6MZU - chains GA and GB of the 42 polymer chains in the assembly; structure by electron microscopy, 3.40 A resolution.

[Chain GA (and GB)]
Protein: Microcompartments protein
Organism: Haliangium ochraceum (strain DSM 14365 / JCM 11303 / SMP-2)
Notes: chain GB of this document is another copy of the same molecule, construct and numbering; everything in this record applies to it too
UniProtKB: D0LID5 (D0LID5_HALO1); residue numbers follow UniProt; this construct covers 1-99
Chain sequence (99 residues; row label = number of the first residue in the row):
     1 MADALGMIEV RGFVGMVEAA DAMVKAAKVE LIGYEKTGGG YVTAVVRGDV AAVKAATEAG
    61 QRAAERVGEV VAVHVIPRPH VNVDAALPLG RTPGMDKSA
Unresolved in the structure: 1, 94-99
Swiss-Prot annotation at these positions:
  - mutagenesis: Lys28 (K28A: Forms larger hexamer patches, increases hexamer stacking), Arg78 (R78A: Forms smaller hexamer patches)

[Interface between chain GA and chain GB]
Contacting residue pairs (46):
  Arg11(GA) - Tyr41(GB)  hydrogen bond
  Gly12(GA) - Glu9(GB)
  Phe13(GA) - Met7(GB)  hydrophobic
  Phe13(GA) - Glu9(GB)  hydrogen bond (backbone-side chain)
  Phe13(GA) - Glu35(GB)
  Phe13(GA) - Thr37(GB)
  Phe13(GA) - Thr43(GB)
  Val14(GA) - Met7(GB)  hydrophobic
  Val14(GA) - Glu9(GB)
  Val14(GA) - Thr43(GB)
  Val14(GA) - Ala72(GB)  hydrophobic
  Val14(GA) - His74(GB)
  Met16(GA) - Leu87(GB)  hydrophobic
  Val17(GA) - Leu5(GB)  hydrophobic
  Val17(GA) - Met7(GB)  hydrophobic
  Val17(GA) - Ile76(GB)  hydrophobic
  Val17(GA) - Leu87(GB)  hydrophobic
  Glu18(GA) - His74(GB)  salt bridge
  Glu18(GA) - Ile76(GB)
  Ala20(GA) - Val83(GB)
  Ala20(GA) - Leu87(GB)  hydrophobic
  Asp21(GA) - Ile76(GB)
  Asp21(GA) - Pro79(GB)
  Asp21(GA) - His80(GB)  hydrogen bond (side chain-backbone)
  Asp21(GA) - Val83(GB)
  Val24(GA) - His80(GB)
  Val24(GA) - Asn82(GB)
  Val24(GA) - Val83(GB)  hydrophobic
  Lys25(GA) - Arg78(GB)  hydrogen bond (side chain-backbone)
  Leu31(GA) - Asn82(GB)
  Leu31(GA) - Val83(GB)  hydrophobic
  Leu31(GA) - Ala86(GB)
  Tyr34(GA) - Glu35(GB)
  Tyr34(GA) - Leu87(GB)  hydrophobic
  Tyr34(GA) - Pro88(GB)
  Lys36(GA) - Glu35(GB)  salt bridge
  Lys36(GA) - Lys36(GB)  hydrogen bond (side chain-backbone)
  Lys36(GA) - Thr37(GB)
  Gly39(GA) - Gly38(GB)
  Gly39(GA) - Gly39(GB)
  Gly40(GA) - Thr37(GB)  hydrogen bond (backbone-backbone)
  Gly40(GA) - Gly38(GB)  hydrogen bond (backbone-backbone)
  Gly40(GA) - Tyr41(GB)
  Val42(GA) - Thr37(GB)
  Val67(GA) - Ala72(GB)
  Val67(GA) - His74(GB)
Other interface residues (no listed pair), chain GA (22 interface residues in all): Val29, Ile32, Gly33, Gly38
Other interface residues (no listed pair), chain GB (25 interface residues in all): Ile8, Val45, Val73, Leu89

[In short]
Chain GA and chain GB form an interface of 22 and 25 residues respectively; the contacts include 7 hydrogen
bonds and 2 salt bridges. Polar pairs include Glu18(GA)-His74(GB), Lys36(GA)-Glu35(GB) and
Arg11(GA)-Tyr41(GB). UniProt lists 2 mutagenesis sites on chain GA.
Chain GA and chain GB are both Microcompartments protein (Haliangium ochraceum (strain DSM 14365 / JCM 11303 /
SMP-2)); the structure, Cryo-EM structure of the HO BMC shell: BMC-TD focused structure, closed state, was
determined by electron microscopy together with 6MZV, 6MZX, 6MZY, 6N06, 6N07, 6N09, 6N0F and 6N0G from the
same study.
